PDB entry 7A08 | electron microscopy, 3.11 A resolution | chains J and f of the 11 polymer chains in the assembly

== Chain J ==
Molecule: Nucleosomal DNA strand 2
Sequence (147 nucleotides; row label = number of the first residue in the row; numbers below 1 keep their minus sign (DA-73 is residue -73)):
   -73 ACAGGATGTATATATCTGACACGTGCCTGGAGACTAGGGAGTAATCCCCT
   -23 TGGCGGTTAAAACGCGGGGGACAGCGCGTACGTGCGTTTAAGCGGTGCTA
    27 GAGCTTGCTACGACCAATTGAGCGGCCTCGGCACCGGGATTCTCCAG
Unresolved in the structure: -73 to -59, 73

== Chain f ==
Protein: Histone H2A type 1-C
From: Homo sapiens
Reference sequence: Q93077 (H2A1C_HUMAN); residues 1-129 here correspond to UniProt positions 2-130 (UniProt number = residue number + 1)
Chain sequence (129 residues; each row starts with the number of its first residue):
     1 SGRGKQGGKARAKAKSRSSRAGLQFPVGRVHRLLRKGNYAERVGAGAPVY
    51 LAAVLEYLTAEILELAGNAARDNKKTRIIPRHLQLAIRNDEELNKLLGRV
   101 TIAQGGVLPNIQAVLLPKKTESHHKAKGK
Unresolved in the structure: 1-13, 107-129
UniProt features mapped onto this chain:
  - modified residue: Ser1 (N-acetylserine), Arg3 (Citrulline), Lys5 (N6-(2-hydroxyisobutyryl)lysine), Lys9 (N6-(2-hydroxyisobutyryl)lysine), Lys13 (N6-(beta-hydroxybutyryl)lysine), Lys36 (N6-(2-hydroxyisobutyryl)lysine), Lys74 (N6-(2-hydroxyisobutyryl)lysine), Lys75 (N6-(2-hydroxyisobutyryl)lysine), Lys95 (N6-(2-hydroxyisobutyryl)lysine), Gln104 (N5-methylglutamine), Lys118 (N6-(2-hydroxyisobutyryl)lysine), Lys119 (N6-crotonyllysine), Thr120 (Phosphothreonine), Lys125 (N6-crotonyllysine)
  - cross-link (Glycyl lysine isopeptide (Lys-Gly)): Lys13 (interchain with G-Cter in ubiquitin), Lys15 (interchain with G-Cter in ubiquitin), Lys119 (interchain with G-Cter in ubiquitin)

== Interface between chain J and chain f ==
Residue-residue contacts (12):
  DA-55(J) - Arg77(f)  phosphate contact
  DC-54(J) - Arg77(f)  sugar contact
  DG-44(J) - Arg29(f)  phosphate contact
  DG-44(J) - Arg32(f)  salt bridge to the phosphate
  DA-43(J) - Ala14(f)  hydrogen bond to the phosphate
  DA-43(J) - Lys15(f)  phosphate contact
  DA-43(J) - Ser16(f)  phosphate contact
  DA-43(J) - Arg17(f)  salt bridge to the phosphate
  DG-42(J) - Ala14(f)  phosphate contact
  DG-42(J) - Lys15(f)  phosphate contact
  DG-42(J) - Arg20(f)  salt bridge to the phosphate
  DG-35(J) - Arg42(f)  sugar contact
Also at the interface, not in a pair above, chain J (7 interface residues in all): DG-45
Also at the interface, not in a pair above, chain f (10 interface residues in all): Gly28

== In short ==
The interface between chain J and chain f involves 7 residues on one side and 10 on the other; the contacts
include 1 hydrogen bond and 3 salt bridges. Among the polar pairs are DA-43(J)-Ala14(f), DG-44(J)-Arg32(f) and
DA-43(J)-Arg17(f).
Here chain J is Nucleosomal DNA strand 2 and chain f is Histone H2A type 1-C (Homo sapiens). Entry 7A08
(CryoEM Structure of cGAS Nucleosome complex) was determined by electron microscopy.
